6MUP - chains G and I of the 14 polymer chains in the assembly; structure by electron microscopy, 3.50 A resolution.

== Chain G ==
Protein: Histone H2A type 1-C
Source organism: Homo sapiens
UniProtKB: Q93077 (H2A1C_HUMAN); residues 13-117 here correspond to UniProt positions 14-118 (UniProt number = residue number + 1)
Sequence (105 residues; numbered 13 to 117; the number before each row is that of its first residue):
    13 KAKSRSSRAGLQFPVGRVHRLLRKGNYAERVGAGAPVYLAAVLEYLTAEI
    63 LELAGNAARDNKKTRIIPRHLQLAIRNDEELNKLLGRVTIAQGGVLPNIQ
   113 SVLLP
Differences from the reference sequence: conflict Ser113 (Ala114 in Q93077)
Curated features (UniProtKB/Swiss-Prot):
  - modified residue: Lys13 (N6-(beta-hydroxybutyryl)lysine), Lys36 (N6-(2-hydroxyisobutyryl)lysine), Lys74 (N6-(2-hydroxyisobutyryl)lysine), Lys75 (N6-(2-hydroxyisobutyryl)lysine), Lys95 (N6-(2-hydroxyisobutyryl)lysine), Gln104 (N5-methylglutamine)
  - cross-link (Glycyl lysine isopeptide (Lys-Gly)): Lys13 (interchain with G-Cter in ubiquitin), Lys15 (interchain with G-Cter in ubiquitin)

== Chain I ==
Molecule: 147-nt DNA strand
Sequence (147 nucleotides; each row starts with the number of its first residue; numbers below 1 keep their minus sign (DA-73 is residue -73)):
   -73 ATCAAATATCCACCTGCAGATTCTACCAAAAGTGTATTTGGAAACTGCTC
   -23 CATCAAAAGGCATGTTCAGCTCTGTGAGTGAAACTCCATCATCACAAAGA
    27 ATATTCTGAGAATGCTTCCGTTTGCCTTTTATATGAACTTCCTCGAT

== Chain G / chain I interface ==
Pairs across the interface - 14 pairs, chain G then chain I:
  Arg29(G) - DT48(I)  phosphate contact
  Arg29(G) - DT49(I)  salt bridge to the phosphate
  Arg42(G) - DA38(I)  hydrogen bond to the sugar
  Arg42(G) - DT39(I)  phosphate contact
  Val43(G) - DA38(I)  sugar contact
  Val43(G) - DT39(I)  hydrogen bond to the phosphate
  Gly44(G) - DA38(I)  phosphate contact
  Ala45(G) - DA38(I)  hydrogen bond to the phosphate
  Lys75(G) - DA59(I)  phosphate contact
  Lys75(G) - DT60(I)  salt bridge to the phosphate
  Thr76(G) - DT58(I)  hydrogen bond to the phosphate
  Thr76(G) - DA59(I)  hydrogen bond to the phosphate
  Arg77(G) - DT58(I)  hydrogen bond to the sugar
  Arg77(G) - DA59(I)  hydrogen bond to the phosphate
Interface residues without a listed pair, chain G (9 interface residues in all): His31

== Overview ==
Chain G and chain I form an interface of 9 and 7 residues respectively, with 7 hydrogen bonds and 2 salt
bridges. Polar contacts include Arg42(G)-DA38(I), Arg77(G)-DT58(I) and Val43(G)-DT39(I).
Here chain G is Histone H2A type 1-C (Homo sapiens) and chain I is a 147-nt DNA strand. Entry 6MUP (CENP-A
nucleosome bound by two copies of CENP-C(CD) and two copies CENP-N(NT)) was determined by electron microscopy
together with 6MUO from the same study.
